Entry 3CCE (X-ray diffraction, 2.75 A resolution); this record covers chains M and 0 of the 31 polymer chains in the assembly.

== Chain M ==
Name: 50S ribosomal protein L15e
Source organism: Haloarcula marismortui
UniProt: P60618 (RL15E_HALMA); residues 0-195 here correspond to UniProt positions 1-196 (UniProt number = residue number + 1)
Chain sequence (196 residues; each row starts with the number of its first residue; numbering starts at 0):
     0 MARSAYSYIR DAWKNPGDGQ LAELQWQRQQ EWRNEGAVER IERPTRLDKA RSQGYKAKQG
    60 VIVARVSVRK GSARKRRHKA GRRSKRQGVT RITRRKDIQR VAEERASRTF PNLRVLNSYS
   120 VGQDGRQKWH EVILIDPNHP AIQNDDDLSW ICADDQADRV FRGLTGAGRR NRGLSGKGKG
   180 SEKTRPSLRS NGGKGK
Not modelled in the structure: 0, 195
Ion coordination: Na+ site 1: Ser106, Phe109, Pro110, Leu112; Sr2+: Asp157 (shared with G147(0) of chain 0); Na+ site 2: Lys193 (shared with U391(0), U392(0), U398(0) of chain 0)

== Chain 0 ==
Molecule: 23S ribosomal RNA
Source organism: Haloarcula marismortui
Notes: engineered mutation(s): G2099A, U2535A
Sequence (2923 nucleotides; row label = number of the first residue in the row):
     1 GUUGGCUACU AUGCCAGCUG GUGGAUUGCU CGGCUCAGGC GCUGAUGAAG GACGUGCCAA
    61 GCUGCGAUAA GCUGUGGGGA GCCGCACGGA GGCGAAGAAC CACAGAUUUC CGAAUGAGAA
   121 UCUCUCUAAC AAUUGCUUCG CGCAAUGAGG AACCCCGAGA ACUGAAACAU CUCAGUAUCG
   181 GGAGGAACAG AAAACGCAAC GUGAUGUCGU UAGUAACCGC GAGUGAACGC GAUACAGCCC
   241 AAACCGAAGC CCUCACGGGC AAUGUGGUGU CAGGGCUACC UCUCAUCAGC CGACCGUCUU
   301 CACGAAGUCU CUUGGAAUAG AGCGUGAUAC AGGGUGACAA CCCCGUACUG AAGACCAGUA
   361 CGCUGUGCGG UAGUGCCAGA GUAGCGGGGG UUGGAUAUCC CUCGCGAAUA ACGCAGGCAU
   421 CGACUGCGAA GGCUAAACAC AACCUGAGAC CGAUAGUGAA CAAGUAGUGU GAACGAACGC
   481 UGCAAAGUAC CCUCAGAAGG GAGGCGAAAU AGAGCAUGAA AUCAGUUGGC GAUCGAGCGA
   541 CAGGGCAUAC AAGGUCCCUU GACGAAUGAC CGAGACGCGA GUCUCCAGUA AGACUCACGG
   601 GAAGCCGAUG UUCUGUCGUA CGUUUUGAAA AACGAGCCAG GGAGUGUGUC UGUAUGGCAA
   661 GUCUAACCGG AGUAUCCGGG GAGGCACAGG GAAACCGACA UGGCCGCAGG GCUUUGCCCG
   721 AGGGCCGCCG UCUUCAAGGG CGGGGAGCCA UGUGGACACG ACCCGAAUCC GGACGAUCUA
   781 CGCAUGGACA AGAUGAAGCG UGCCGAAAGG CACGUGGAAG UCUGUUAGAG UUGGUGUCCU
   841 ACAAUACCCU CUCGUGAUCU AUGUGUAGGG GUGAAAGGCC CAUCGAGUCC GGCAACAGCU
   901 GGUUCCAAUC GAAACAUGUC GAAGCAUGAC CUCCGCCGAG GUAGUCUGUG AGGUAGAGCG
   961 ACCGAUUGGU GUGUCCGCCU CCGAGAGGAG UCGGCACACC UGUCAAACUC CAAACUUACA
  1021 GACGCUGUUU GACGCGGGGA UUCCGGUGCG CGGGGUAAGC CUGUGUACCA GGAGGGGAAC
  1081 AACCCAGAGA UAGGUUAAGG UCCCCAAGUG UGGAUUAAGU GUAAUCCUCU GAAGGUGGUC
  1141 UCGAGCCCUA GACAGCCGGG AGGUGAGCUU AGAAGCAGCU ACCCUCUAAG AAAAGCGUAA
  1201 CAGCUUACCG GCCGAGGUUU GAGGCGCCCA AAAUGAUCGG GACUCAAAUC CACCACCGAG
  1261 ACCUGUCCGU ACCACUCAUA CUGGUAAUCG AGUAGAUUGG CGCUCUAAUU GGAUGGAAGC
  1321 AGGGGCGAGA GCUCCUGUGG ACCGAUUAGU GACGAAAAUC CUGGCCAUAG UAGCAGCGAU
  1381 AGUCGGGUGA GAACCCCGAC GGCCUAAUGG AUAAGGGUUC CUCAGCACUG CUGAUCAGCU
  1441 GAGGGUUAGC CGGUCCUAAG UCUCACCGCA ACUCGACUGA GACGAAAUGG GAAACAGGUU
  1501 AAUAUUCCUG UGCCAUCAUG CAGUGAAAGU UGACGCCCUG GGGUCGAUCA CGCCGGGCAU
  1561 UCGCCCGGUC GAACCGUCCA ACUCCGUGGA AGCCGUAAUG GCAGGAAGCG GACGAACGGC
  1621 GGCAUAGGGA AACGUGAUUC AACCUGGGGC CCAUGAAAAG ACGAGCAUGA UGUCCGUACC
  1681 GAGAACCGAC ACAGGUGUCC AUGGCGGCGA AAGCCAAGGC CUGUCGGGAG CAACCAACGU
  1741 UAGGGAAUUC GGCAAGUUAG UCCCGUACCU UCGGAAGAAG GGAUGCCUGC UCCGGAACGG
  1801 AGCAGGUCGC AGUGACUCGG AAGCUCGGAC UGUCUAGUAA CAACAUAGGU GACCGCAAAU
  1861 CCGCAAGGAC UCGUACGGUC ACUGAAUCCU GCCCAGUGCA GGUAUCUGAA CACCUCGUAC
  1921 AAGAGGACGA AGGACCUGUC AACGGCGGGG GUAACUAUGA CCCUCUUAAG GUAGCGUAGU
  1981 ACCUUGCCGC AUCAGUAGCG GCUUGCAUGA AUGGAUUAAC CAGAGCUUCA CUGUCCCAAC
  2041 GUUGGGCCCG GUGAACUGUA CAUUCCAGUG CGGAGUCUGG AGACACCCAG GGGGAAGCAA
  2101 AGACCCUAUG GAGCUUUACU GCAGGCUGUC GCUGAGACGU GGUCGCCGAU GUGCAGCAUA
  2161 GGUAGGAGUC GUUACAGAGG UACCCGCGCU AGCGGGCCAC CCAGACAACA GUGAAAUACU
  2221 ACCCGUCGGU GACUGCGACU CUCACUCCGG GAGGAGGACA CCGAUAGCCG GGCAGUUUGA
  2281 CUGGGGCGGU ACGCGCUCGA AAAGAUAUCG AGCGCGCCCU AUGGUCAUCU CAGCCGGGAC
  2341 AGAGACCCGG CGAAGAGUGC AAGAGCAAAA GAUGACUUGA CAGUGUUCUU CCCAACGAGG
  2401 AACGCUGACG CGAAAGCGUG GUCUAGCGAA CCAAUUAGCC UGCUUGAUGC GGGCAAUUGA
  2461 UGACAGAAAA GCUACCCUAG GGAUAACAGA GUCGUCACUC GCAAGAGCAC AUAUCGACCG
  2521 AGUGGCUUGC UACCACGAUG UCGGUUCCCU CCAUCCUGCC CGUGCAGAAG CGGGCAAGGG
  2581 UGAGGUUGUU CGCCUAUUAA AGGAGGUCGU GAGCUGGGUU UAGACCGUCG UGAGACAGGU
  2641 CGGCUGCUAU CUACUGGGUG UGUAAUGGUG UCUGACAAGA ACGACCGUAU AGUACGAGAG
  2701 GAACUACGGU UGGUGGCCAC UGGUGUACCG GUUGUUCGAG AGAGCACGUG CCGGGUAGCC
  2761 ACGCCACACG GGGUAAGAGC UGAACGCAUC UAAGCUCGAA ACCCACUUGG AAAAGAGACA
  2821 CCGCCGAGGU CCCGCGUACA AGACGCGGUC GAUAGACUCG GGGUGUGCGC GUCGAGGUAA
  2881 CGAGACGUUA AGCCCACGAG CACUAACAGA CCAAAGCCAU CAU
Not modelled in the structure: 1-9, 126-127, 715, 971-998, 1560, 1952-1963, 2137-2236, 2339-2343, 2665-2666, 2915-2923
Modified positions: 1MA (6-hydro-1-methyladenosine-5'-monophosphate) at position 628, OMU (o2'-methyluridine 5'-monophosphate) at position 2587, OMG (o2'-methylguanosine-5'-monophosphate) at position 2588, UR3 (3-methyluridine-5'-monophoshate) at position 2619, PSU (pseudouridine-5'-monophosphate) at position 2621
Ion coordination: Mg2+ site 1 near G28 (its only coordinating residue here); Na+ site 1: C40, G41; Na+ site 2: A45, U146, G147; Na+ site 3: G56, A59, G61; Sr2+ site 1 near C85 (its only coordinating residue here); Sr2+ site 2: A86, C87 (shared with 1 residue of chain T); Na+ site 4 near U108 (its only coordinating residue here); Mg2+ site 2 near U115 (its only coordinating residue here); Na+ site 5: C141, G142; Sr2+ site 3: G147 (shared with Asp157(M) of chain M); Mg2+ site 3: C162, U2276; K+ site 1: C162, U163, U172; 73 more Mg2+ sites not listed; 57 more Na+ sites not listed; 57 more Sr2+ sites not listed; 1 more K+ sites not listed

== How chain M and chain 0 interact ==
Residue-residue contacts - 272 pairs, chain M then chain 0:
  Ala1(M) with A243(0), hydrogen bond to the phosphate; C244(0), hydrogen bond to the phosphate; C376(0), hydrogen bond to the sugar; C377(0), sugar contact
  Arg2(M) with C377(0), phosphate contact
  Ser3(M) with A242(0), phosphate contact; A243(0), phosphate contact
  Tyr5(M) with A242(0), phosphate contact; G264(0), hydrogen bond to the phosphate
  Arg9(M) with A378(0), salt bridge to the phosphate; A380(0), phosphate contact
  Trp12(M) with A380(0), sugar contact
  Lys13(M) with A380(0), base contact; G381(0), base contact; U409(0), hydrogen bond to the base
  Asn14(M) with G381(0), base contact; A407(0), phosphate contact
  Pro15(M) with G381(0), base contact
  Trp25(M) with U2133(0), phosphate contact; C2243(0), base contact; A2244(0), sugar contact
  Gln29(M) with A2244(0), sugar contact; C2245(0), phosphate contact
  Arg32(M) with A2244(0), hydrogen bond to the phosphate; C2245(0), salt bridge to the phosphate
  Gly35(M) with C1467(0), phosphate contact
  Ala36(M) with C1467(0), hydrogen bond to the phosphate; G1468(0), phosphate contact
  Arg39(M) with G135(0), salt bridge to the phosphate; C136(0), salt bridge to the phosphate
  Arg42(M) with A261(0), salt bridge to the phosphate; A262(0), salt bridge to the phosphate; U263(0), hydrogen bond to the sugar
  Arg45(M) with G381(0), salt bridge to the phosphate
  Leu46(M) with U263(0), sugar contact; G264(0), phosphate contact
  Lys48(M) with G379(0), phosphate contact; A380(0), salt bridge to the phosphate; G381(0), salt bridge to the phosphate; G431(0), salt bridge to the phosphate
  Arg50(M) with A241(0), sugar contact; A242(0), salt bridge to the phosphate; G264(0), salt bridge to the phosphate; U265(0), salt bridge to the phosphate
  Ser51(M) with A241(0), sugar contact; G379(0), hydrogen bond to the base; G431(0), sugar contact
  Gln52(M) with G431(0), hydrogen bond to the sugar
  Lys55(M) with U265(0), phosphate contact; G266(0), salt bridge to the phosphate
  Ala56(M) with A261(0), sugar contact; G264(0), sugar contact; U265(0), hydrogen bond to the phosphate
  Lys57(M) with U265(0), phosphate contact; G266(0), salt bridge to the phosphate
  Gln58(M) with U137(0), phosphate contact; C250(0), base contact; C251(0), sugar contact; G259(0), base contact; C260(0), sugar contact
  Ile61(M) with G135(0), phosphate contact
  Arg68(M) with C1469(0), salt bridge to the phosphate; A1470(0), salt bridge to the phosphate
  Lys69(M) with C403(0), phosphate contact; G404(0), salt bridge to the phosphate; G2263(0), sugar contact
  Gly70(M) with U402(0), hydrogen bond to the phosphate; C403(0), hydrogen bond to the phosphate; G2263(0), phosphate contact; A2264(0), phosphate contact
  Ser71(M) with U402(0), sugar contact; G2263(0), phosphate contact; A2264(0), hydrogen bond to the phosphate
  Ala72(M) with A1470(0), phosphate contact
  Arg73(M) with C1469(0), salt bridge to the phosphate; A1470(0), hydrogen bond to the phosphate; C1864(0), sugar contact; G2263(0), sugar contact
  Lys74(M) with G159(0), salt bridge to the phosphate; C1864(0), sugar contact
  Arg75(M) with C1864(0), salt bridge to the phosphate
  Arg76(M) with G2121(0), base contact; C2122(0), hydrogen bond to the base; A2123(0), hydrogen bond to the sugar; G2272(0), base contact; C2273(0), hydrogen bond to the base
  His77(M) with A2274(0), hydrogen bond to the sugar
  Lys78(M) with G869(0), sugar contact; G870(0), salt bridge to the phosphate
  Ala79(M) with C770(0), phosphate contact; G771(0), phosphate contact
  Gly80(M) with A161(0), sugar contact; C770(0), hydrogen bond to the phosphate; A2274(0), phosphate contact; G2275(0), phosphate contact
  Arg81(M) with A160(0), hydrogen bond to the sugar; A161(0), phosphate contact; C770(0), hydrogen bond to the phosphate; G771(0), salt bridge to the phosphate; A2274(0), hydrogen bond to the sugar; G2275(0), sugar contact
  Arg82(M) with A161(0), hydrogen bond to the phosphate; U170(0), salt bridge to the phosphate; C171(0), salt bridge to the phosphate; U172(0), hydrogen bond to the base; C173(0), base contact
  Ser83(M) with A169(0), hydrogen bond to the phosphate; U170(0), hydrogen bond to the phosphate; G2121(0), sugar contact
  Lys84(M) with U170(0), hydrogen bond to the phosphate; C171(0), phosphate contact; G390(0), salt bridge to the phosphate; U391(0), salt bridge to the phosphate
  Arg85(M) with A160(0), salt bridge to the phosphate; A161(0), phosphate contact; A174(0), base contact; U391(0), salt bridge to the phosphate
  Gln86(M) with G2121(0), hydrogen bond to the base; C2122(0), hydrogen bond to the sugar; A2274(0), hydrogen bond to the base; G2275(0), sugar contact
  Gly87(M) with C2122(0), phosphate contact
  Val88(M) with C2122(0), phosphate contact; A2123(0), hydrogen bond to the phosphate
  Thr89(M) with A2123(0), hydrogen bond to the phosphate; G2124(0), phosphate contact
  Arg90(M) with G388(0), sugar contact; G389(0), salt bridge to the phosphate; A2266(0), salt bridge to the phosphate
  Thr92(M) with G388(0), base contact; G389(0), base contact; C401(0), hydrogen bond to the base; U402(0), sugar contact
  Arg93(M) with A158(0), hydrogen bond to the phosphate; G159(0), salt bridge to the phosphate; C401(0), hydrogen bond to the sugar; A1470(0), salt bridge to the phosphate
  Arg94(M) with A158(0), salt bridge to the phosphate; G159(0), salt bridge to the phosphate; G175(0), hydrogen bond to the base; G390(0), hydrogen bond to the sugar; U391(0), sugar contact; C400(0), sugar contact; C401(0), sugar contact
  Lys95(M) with G157(0), sugar contact; A1470(0), hydrogen bond to the sugar
  Asp96(M) with C401(0), phosphate contact; U402(0), phosphate contact
  Ile97(M) with U402(0), hydrogen bond to the phosphate
  Arg99(M) with C156(0), hydrogen bond to the phosphate; G157(0), salt bridge to the phosphate
  Val100(M) with A1470(0), phosphate contact; A1471(0), phosphate contact
  Arg104(M) with C1469(0), salt bridge to the phosphate; A1471(0), salt bridge to the phosphate
  Arg107(M) with G181(0), hydrogen bond to the sugar; A1471(0), hydrogen bond to the phosphate; C1472(0), salt bridge to the phosphate
  Thr108(M) with U133(0), hydrogen bond to the sugar; U134(0), phosphate contact
  Phe109(M) with U134(0), phosphate contact; G135(0), phosphate contact
  Pro110(M) with U133(0), base contact
  Asn111(M) with U134(0), hydrogen bond to the sugar; G135(0), hydrogen bond to the sugar; A145(0), sugar contact
  Asn116(M) with G431(0), hydrogen bond to the sugar; G432(0), phosphate contact
  Gln122(M) with G404(0), hydrogen bond to the phosphate
  Asp123(M) with C2132(0), sugar contact
  Gly124(M) with G2131(0), hydrogen bond to the base; C2132(0), hydrogen bond to the sugar
  Arg125(M) with C2262(0), sugar contact
  Lys127(M) with C403(0), salt bridge to the phosphate
  Asp135(M) with G135(0), hydrogen bond to the sugar
  Asn137(M) with A144(0), sugar contact; A145(0), sugar contact
  His138(M) with C136(0), hydrogen bond to the sugar; C251(0), sugar contact
  Pro139(M) with C251(0), phosphate contact; C252(0), phosphate contact
  Ala140(M) with C251(0), sugar contact
  Asn143(M) with C251(0), hydrogen bond to the phosphate
  Asp144(M) with G266(0), phosphate contact
  Asp145(M) with A288(0), sugar contact
  Asp146(M) with C239(0), hydrogen bond to the sugar; C240(0), phosphate contact
  Trp149(M) with G432(0), sugar contact; C433(0), sugar contact
  Asp153(M) with A183(0), phosphate contact
  Asp154(M) with A183(0), sugar contact; C188(0), phosphate contact
  Gln155(M) with C433(0), phosphate contact; U434(0), hydrogen bond to the phosphate
  Ala156(M) with A183(0), sugar contact
  Asp157(M) with G182(0), phosphate contact; A183(0), phosphate contact
  Arg158(M) with C433(0), salt bridge to the phosphate
  Phe160(M) with C156(0), sugar contact; G181(0), hydrogen bond to the base
  Arg161(M) with C155(0), hydrogen bond to the sugar; C156(0), sugar contact; G182(0), sugar contact; A183(0), sugar contact; A187(0), phosphate contact; C188(0), salt bridge to the phosphate
  Leu163(M) with C188(0), phosphate contact; A189(0), phosphate contact
  Gly165(M) with G432(0), phosphate contact
  Arg168(M) with A189(0), salt bridge to the phosphate; C433(0), salt bridge to the phosphate
  Arg169(M) with C400(0), phosphate contact; G431(0), salt bridge to the phosphate
  Asn170(M) with G157(0), hydrogen bond to the phosphate; C400(0), phosphate contact; C401(0), phosphate contact
  Arg171(M) with C155(0), hydrogen bond to the phosphate; C156(0), salt bridge to the phosphate; C188(0), hydrogen bond to the phosphate; A189(0), salt bridge to the phosphate
  Gly172(M) with C399(0), phosphate contact; C400(0), phosphate contact
  Leu173(M) with A189(0), sugar contact; G190(0), phosphate contact
  Ser174(M) with A193(0), phosphate contact
  Lys176(M) with G190(0), hydrogen bond to the phosphate; A191(0), salt bridge to the phosphate; A192(0), sugar contact; A193(0), phosphate contact; A194(0), sugar contact; A204(0), hydrogen bond to the sugar
  Gly177(M) with A194(0), phosphate contact; C195(0), phosphate contact
  Lys178(M) with C195(0), hydrogen bond to the phosphate; G394(0), base contact; G416(0), salt bridge to the phosphate; G417(0), hydrogen bond to the sugar
  Gly179(M) with G394(0), base contact; U398(0), hydrogen bond to the sugar; C399(0), sugar contact
  Glu181(M) with A227(0), sugar contact; G393(0), base contact; G394(0), hydrogen bond to the base
  Lys182(M) with A226(0), sugar contact; U392(0), hydrogen bond to the sugar; G393(0), hydrogen bond to the base; G394(0), hydrogen bond to the base
  Thr183(M) with C399(0), sugar contact
  Arg184(M) with A189(0), hydrogen bond to the phosphate; G190(0), salt bridge to the phosphate; U205(0), phosphate contact; G206(0), phosphate contact
  Pro185(M) with C188(0), hydrogen bond to the sugar; A189(0), sugar contact; U207(0), phosphate contact
  Ser186(M) with C155(0), hydrogen bond to the phosphate; C156(0), phosphate contact; C188(0), sugar contact
  Leu187(M) with C156(0), hydrogen bond to the phosphate; G157(0), phosphate contact
  Arg188(M) with C154(0), salt bridge to the phosphate; C155(0), salt bridge to the phosphate; C156(0), hydrogen bond to the phosphate
  Ser189(M) with C155(0), hydrogen bond to the phosphate
  Gly191(M) with G175(0), sugar contact; U176(0), phosphate contact
  Gly192(M) with G175(0), base contact
  Lys193(M) with G175(0), phosphate contact; U391(0), hydrogen bond to the sugar; U392(0), sugar contact; G393(0), salt bridge to the phosphate
  Gly194(M) with C399(0), sugar contact
Other interface residues (no listed pair), chain M (121 interface residues in all): Gly53, Tyr54, Gly59, Ser66, Ile91, Leu112, Gly162
Other interface residues (no listed pair), chain 0 (123 interface residues in all): U146, G184, G225, A430, G1863, A1865, U2265

== Summary ==
The interface between chain M and chain 0 involves 121 residues on one side and 123 on the other; the contacts
include 76 hydrogen bonds and 53 salt bridges. Among the polar pairs are Lys13(M)-U409(0), Ser51(M)-G379(0)
and Arg76(M)-C2122(0).
Chain M is 50S ribosomal protein L15e and chain 0 is 23S ribosomal RNA, both from Haloarcula marismortui; the
structure, Structure of Anisomycin resistant 50S Ribosomal Subunit: 23S rRNA mutation U2535A, was determined
by X-ray diffraction, deposited together with 3CC2, 3CC4, 3CC7, 3CCJ, 3CCL, 3CCM and 6 further entries.
